Entry 6QG5 (electron microscopy, 10.10 A resolution (very low resolution: no residue pairs are listed; an interface is given only as per-side residue counts)); this record covers chains K and M of the 16 polymer chains in the assembly.

# Chain K
Protein: Eukaryotic translation initiation factor 2 subunit alpha
Source organism: Saccharomyces cerevisiae
UniProtKB: P20459 (IF2A_YEAST); residues 1-304 here = UniProt positions 1-304
Chain sequence (304 residues; each row starts with the number of its first residue):
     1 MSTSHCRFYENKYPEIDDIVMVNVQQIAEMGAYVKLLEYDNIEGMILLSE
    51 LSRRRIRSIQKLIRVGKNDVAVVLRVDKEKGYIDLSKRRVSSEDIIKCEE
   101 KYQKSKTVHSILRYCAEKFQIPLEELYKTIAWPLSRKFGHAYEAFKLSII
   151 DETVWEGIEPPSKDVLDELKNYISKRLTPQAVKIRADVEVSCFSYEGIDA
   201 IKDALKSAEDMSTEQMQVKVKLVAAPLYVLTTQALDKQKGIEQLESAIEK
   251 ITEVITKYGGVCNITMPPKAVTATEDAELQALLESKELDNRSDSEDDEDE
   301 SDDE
Not modelled in the structure: 1-2, 55-57, 175-181, 211-217, 266-304
Modified residues: Ser52 (phosphoserine; SEP)
Curated features (UniProtKB/Swiss-Prot):
  - modified residue (Phosphoserine): Ser52, Ser292, Ser294

# Chain M
Protein: Eukaryotic translation initiation factor 2 subunit gamma
Source organism: Saccharomyces cerevisiae
UniProtKB: P32481 (IF2G_YEAST); residues 1-527 here = UniProt positions 1-527
Chain sequence (527 residues; row label = number of the first residue in the row):
     1 MSDLQDQEPSIIINGNLEPVGEPDIVEETEVVAQETQETQDADKPKKKVA
    51 FTGLEEDGETEEEKRKREFEEGGGLPEQPLNPDFSKLNPLSAEIINRQAT
   101 INIGTIGHVAHGKSTVVRAISGVQTVRFKDELERNITIKLGYANAKIYKC
   151 QEPTCPEPDCYRSFKSDKEISPKCQRPGCPGRYKLVRHVSFVDCPGHDIL
   201 MSTMLSGAAVMDAALLLIAGNESCPQPQTSEHLAAIEIMKLKHVIILQNK
   251 VDLMREESALEHQKSILKFIRGTIADGAPIVPISAQLKYNIDAVNEFIVK
   301 TIPVPPRDFMISPRLIVIRSFDVNKPGAEIEDLKGGVAGGSILNGVFKLG
   351 DEIEIRPGIVTKDDKGKIQCKPIFSNIVSLFAEQNDLKFAVPGGLIGVGT
   401 KVDPTLCRADRLVGQVVGAKGHLPNIYTDIEINYFLLRRLLGVKTDGQKQ
   451 AKVRKLEPNEVLMVNIGSTATGARVVAVKADMARLQLTSPACTEINEKIA
   501 LSRRIEKHWRLIGWATIKKGTTLEPIA
Not modelled in the structure: 1-93, 129-131, 153-162, 364, 445-448, 520-527
Curated features (UniProtKB/Swiss-Prot):
  - region: Gly107 to Ser114 (G1), Asn135 to Lys139 (G2), Asp193 to Gly196 (G3), Asn249 to Asp252 (G4), Ser284 to Gln286 (G5), Ala515 to Ala527 (Interacts with CDC123)
  - binding site (GTP): Ala110 to Thr115, Asn249 to Asp252, Ser284 to Gln286
  - modified residue: Thr60 (Phosphothreonine), Ser258 (Phosphoserine)

# How chain K and chain M interact
At this resolution (10 A) residue pairs are not listed: 24 residues of chain K and 20 of chain M lie at the interface.

# Overview
24 residues of chain K face 20 of chain M across their interface. From UniProt: 13 GTP-binding residues on
chain M.
Chain K is Eukaryotic translation initiation factor 2 subunit alpha and chain M is Eukaryotic translation
initiation factor 2 subunit gamma, both from Saccharomyces cerevisiae; the structure, Structure of eIF2B-eIF2
(phosphorylated at Ser51) complex (model C), was determined by electron microscopy, deposited together with
6QG0, 6QG1, 6QG2, 6QG3 and 6QG6.
